Entry 6GYM (electron microscopy, 6.70 A resolution (low resolution: residue-level contacts below are approximate; hydrogen-bond / salt-bridge calls are withheld)); this record covers chains 7 and N of the 31 polymer chains in the assembly.

[Chain 7]
Molecule: General transcription and DNA repair factor IIH helicase subunit XPB, DNA repair helicase RAD25
From: Saccharomyces cerevisiae (strain ATCC 204508 / S288c)
Notes: EC 3.6.4.12
UniProtKB: Q00578 (RAD25_YEAST); residue numbers follow UniProt; this construct covers 1-425, 482-843
Amino-acid sequence (843 residues; each row starts with the number of its first residue; X marks 45 residues of unknown identity (built as UNK)):
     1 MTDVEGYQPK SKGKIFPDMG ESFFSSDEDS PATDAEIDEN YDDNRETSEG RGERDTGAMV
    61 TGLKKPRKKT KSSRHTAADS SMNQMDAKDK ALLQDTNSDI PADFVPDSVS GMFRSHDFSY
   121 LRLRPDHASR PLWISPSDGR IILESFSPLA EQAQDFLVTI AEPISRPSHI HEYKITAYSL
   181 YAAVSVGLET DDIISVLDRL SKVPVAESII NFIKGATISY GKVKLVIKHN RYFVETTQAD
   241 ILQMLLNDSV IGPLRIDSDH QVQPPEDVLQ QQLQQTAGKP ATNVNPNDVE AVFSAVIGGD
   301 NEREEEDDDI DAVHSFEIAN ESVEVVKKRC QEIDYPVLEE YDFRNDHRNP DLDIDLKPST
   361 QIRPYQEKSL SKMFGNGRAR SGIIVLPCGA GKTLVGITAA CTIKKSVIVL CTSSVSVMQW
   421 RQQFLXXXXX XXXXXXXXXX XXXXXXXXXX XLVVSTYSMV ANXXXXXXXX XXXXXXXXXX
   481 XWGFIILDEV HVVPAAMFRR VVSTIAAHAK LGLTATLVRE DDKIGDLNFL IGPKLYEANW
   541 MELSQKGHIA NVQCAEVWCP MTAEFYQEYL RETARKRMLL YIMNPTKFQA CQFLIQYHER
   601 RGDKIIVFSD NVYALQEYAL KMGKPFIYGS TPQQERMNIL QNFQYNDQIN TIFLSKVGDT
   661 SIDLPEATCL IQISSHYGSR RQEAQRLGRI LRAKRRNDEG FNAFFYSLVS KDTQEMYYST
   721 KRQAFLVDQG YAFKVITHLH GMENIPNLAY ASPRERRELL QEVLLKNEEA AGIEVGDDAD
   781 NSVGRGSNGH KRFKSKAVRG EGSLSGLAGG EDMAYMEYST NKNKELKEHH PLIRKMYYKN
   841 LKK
Unresolved in the structure: 1-362, 771-843
UniProt features mapped onto this chain:
  - motif: Lys64 to His75 (Nuclear localization signal), Asp488 to His491 (DEAH box)
  - binding site (ATP): Leu386 to Thr393
  - mutagenesis: Lys392 (K392R: Lethal in vivo. Defective in translation in vitro), Glu489 (E489Q: Loss of DNA translocase function of TFHII), Val798 to Lys843 (Increased UV sensitivity)
  - modified residue: Ser752 (Phosphoserine)

[Chain N]
Molecule: non-template DNA (HIS4)
Sequence (75 nucleotides; row label = number of the first residue in the row):
     5 AACAGTAGCA CGCTGTGTAT ATAATAGCTA TGGAACGTTC GATTCACCTC CGATGTGTGT
    65 TGTACATACA TAAAA

[Interface between chain 7 and chain N]
Residue-residue contacts (21; chain 7 residue first):
  Ala461(7) - DA68(N)
  Asn462(7) - DT67(N)
  Val492(7) - DC69(N)
  Pro494(7) - DA70(N)
  Ala495(7) - DC69(N)
  Met497(7) - DA68(N)
  Met497(7) - DC69(N)
  Phe498(7) - DC69(N)
  Arg519(7) - DA70(N)
  Ala574(7) - DC73(N)
  Arg575(7) - DA72(N)
  His676(7) - DT71(N)
  His676(7) - DA72(N)
  Tyr677(7) - DT71(N)
  Tyr677(7) - DA72(N)
  Gly678(7) - DT71(N)
  Gly678(7) - DA72(N)
  Ser679(7) - DT71(N)
  Arg681(7) - DT71(N)
  Gln682(7) - DA70(N)
  Gln682(7) - DT71(N)
Other interface residues (no listed pair), chain 7 (19 interface residues in all): Arg500, Thr573, Gln634
Other interface residues (no listed pair), chain N (9 interface residues in all): DT62, DG66

[Summary]
19 residues of chain 7 face 9 of chain N across their interface. Curated annotation (UniProt) lists 8
ATP-binding residues and 4 mutagenesis sites on chain 7.
Chain 7 is General transcription and DNA repair factor IIH helicase subunit XPB, DNA repair helicase RAD25
(Saccharomyces cerevisiae (strain ATCC 204508 / S288c)) and chain N is non-template DNA (HIS4); the structure,
Structure of a yeast closed complex with distorted DNA (CCdist), was determined by electron microscopy (same
publication as 6GYK and 6GYL).
